6SI8 - chains B and C of the 4 polymer chains in the assembly; structure by electron microscopy, 3.40 A resolution.

== Chain B (and C) ==
Name: Glucose-1-phosphate adenylyltransferase
Source organism: Escherichia coli
Notes: EC 2.7.7.27; chain C of this document is another copy of the same molecule, construct and numbering; everything in this record applies to it too
UniProtKB: P0A6V1 (GLGC_ECOLI); residue numbers follow UniProt; this construct covers 1-431
Sequence (431 residues; numbered 1 to 431; the number before each row is that of its first residue):
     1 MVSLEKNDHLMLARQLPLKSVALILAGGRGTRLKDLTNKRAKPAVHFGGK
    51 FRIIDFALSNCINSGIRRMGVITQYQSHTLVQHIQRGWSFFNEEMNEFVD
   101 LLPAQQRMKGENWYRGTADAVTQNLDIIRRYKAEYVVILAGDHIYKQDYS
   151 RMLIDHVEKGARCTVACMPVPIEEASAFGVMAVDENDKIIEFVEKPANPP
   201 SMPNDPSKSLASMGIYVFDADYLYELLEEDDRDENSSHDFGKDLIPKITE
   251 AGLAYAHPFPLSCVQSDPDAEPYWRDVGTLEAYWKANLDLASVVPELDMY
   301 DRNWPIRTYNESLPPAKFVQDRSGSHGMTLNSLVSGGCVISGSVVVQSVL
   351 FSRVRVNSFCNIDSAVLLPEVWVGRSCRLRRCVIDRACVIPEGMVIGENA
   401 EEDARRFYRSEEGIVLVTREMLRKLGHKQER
Disordered / not traced: 1-6
Curated features (UniProtKB/Swiss-Prot):
  - binding site (beta-D-fructose 1,6-bisphosphate): Lys39, Arg419 to Arg423, Gln429 to Arg431
  - binding site (AMP): Arg40, His46, Arg52, Arg130, Glu370, Arg386
  - binding site (alpha-D-glucose 1-phosphate): Tyr114, Gly179, Glu194, Lys195, Ser212
  - site (Could play a key role in the communication between the regulatory and the substrate sites): Gln74, Trp113
  - natural variant: Ala44 (A44T: In SG14 mutant), Arg67 (R67C: In CL1136 mutant), Pro295 (P295S: In SG5 mutant), Gly336 (G336D: In 618 mutant)
  - mutagenesis: Lys39 (K39E: The level of activation by pyridoxal phosphate and fructose-1,6-phosphate is only approximately 2-fold compared to activation of 15- to 28-fold respectively, for the wild-type ...), Gln74 (Q74A: Insensitive to activation by fructose-1,6-bisphosphate, but still binds fructose-1,6-bisphosphate with similar affinity as the wild-type ...), Trp113 (W113A: Insensitive to activation by fructose-1,6-bisphosphate, but still binds fructose-1,6-bisphosphate, with similar affinity as the wild-type ...), Tyr114 (Y114F: Shows a decrease of affinity for the substrates and less than 2-fold activation by fructose 1,6-bisphosphate in the ADP-glucose synthesis direction ...), Lys195 (K195E/I/H/R: Decrease of the affinity for alpha-D-glucose 1-phosphate, but no loss in adenylyltransferase activity ...)
Ligand contacts: adenosine monophosphate (AMP): Lys39, Arg40, Ala44, His46, Arg52, Thr79, Glu370, Arg386, Ala387, Arg419
What the authors report for this chain:
  - binding site for adenosine monophosphate: Arg40, His46, Thr79, Arg130, Arg386
  - mutagenesis - Q106A, R115A: decreased catalytic activity on FBP (citing earlier work)
  - mutagenesis - W113A: decreased catalytic activity (citing earlier work)
  - mutagenesis - P103A, W113A, Y114A: increased catalytic activity on adenosine monophosphate (citing earlier work)
  - catalytic residues: Arg32, Lys42, Lys195 (by similarity / conservation)

== Chain B / chain C interface ==
Contacting residue pairs (38; chain B residue first):
  Leu10(B) with Ala13(C)
  Met11(B) with Ala13(C), hydrophobic; Ser150(C)
  Ala13(B) with Leu10(C); Arg14(C)
  Arg14(B) with Ala13(C); Arg14(C); Asn63(C), hydrogen bond (side chain-backbone); Ser64(C); Gly65(C); Ser150(C), hydrogen bond
  Asn63(B) with Arg14(C), hydrogen bond (backbone-side chain)
  Ser64(B) with Arg14(C)
  Gly65(B) with Arg14(C)
  Arg67(B) with Arg67(C)
  Phe90(B) with Asn92(C)
  Asn92(B) with Phe90(C); Arg307(C)
  Glu94(B) with Pro305(C); Arg307(C), salt bridge; Asn310(C)
  Met95(B) with Pro305(C), hydrophobic; Ile306(C); Arg307(C)
  Asn96(B) with Arg302(C), hydrogen bond (side chain-backbone)
  Ser150(B) with Met11(C); Arg14(C), hydrogen bond
  Ile154(B) with Leu10(C), hydrophobic; Met11(C), hydrophobic
  Glu158(B) with Leu10(C)
  Arg302(B) with Asn96(C), hydrogen bond (backbone-side chain)
  Pro305(B) with Glu94(C); Met95(C), hydrophobic
  Ile306(B) with Met95(C)
  Arg307(B) with Asn92(C); Glu94(C), salt bridge; Met95(C)
  Asn310(B) with Glu94(C), hydrogen bond
Other interface residues (no listed pair), chain B (24 interface residues in all): Gln15, Asp148, Arg151
Other interface residues (no listed pair), chain C (23 interface residues in all): Gln15, Asp148, Arg151, Ile154

== Overview ==
Chain B and chain C form an interface of 24 and 23 residues respectively, with 7 hydrogen bonds and 2 salt
bridges. Among the polar pairs are Glu94(B)-Arg307(C), Arg14(B)-Asn63(C) and Arg14(B)-Ser150(C). From the
paper: catalytic residues Arg32(B), Lys42(B) and Lys195(B); P103A, W113A and Y114A of chain B increase
catalytic activity on adenosine monophosphate; 5 substitutions were tested in all.
Both chains are Glucose-1-phosphate adenylyltransferase (Escherichia coli). Entry 6SI8 (Escherichia coli
AGPase in complex with AMP) was determined by electron microscopy (same publication as 6SHJ, 6SHN and 6SHQ).
